Entry 6IFU (electron microscopy, 3.05 A resolution); this record covers chains E and J of the 10 polymer chains in the assembly.

== Chain E ==
Name: Type III-A CRISPR-associated RAMP protein Csm3
Source organism: Streptococcus thermophilus ND03
Reference sequence: A0A2U2M035 (A0A2U2M035_STRTR); numbering as in UniProt (aligned over 1-220)
Amino-acid sequence (220 residues; each row starts with the number of its first residue):
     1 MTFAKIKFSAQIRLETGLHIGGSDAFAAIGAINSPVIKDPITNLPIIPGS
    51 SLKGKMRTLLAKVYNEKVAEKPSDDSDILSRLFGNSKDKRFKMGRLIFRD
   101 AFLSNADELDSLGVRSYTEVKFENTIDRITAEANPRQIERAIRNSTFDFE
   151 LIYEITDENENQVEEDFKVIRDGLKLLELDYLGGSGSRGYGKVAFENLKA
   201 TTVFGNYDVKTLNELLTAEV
Unresolved in the structure: 1, 218-220
Sequence notes: engineered mutation Asn33 (Asp in A0A2U2M035)
From the paper describing this entry:
  - binding site for crRNA: Pro135, Arg136

== Chain J ==
Molecule: CTR2
Sequence (50 nucleotides; each row starts with the number of its first residue):
     1 GGUAGGAAUGGGUAAUUAUAGCGAGCUAGAAAGCCAAAGGAAGUUUUGUC
Unresolved in the structure: 1-6, 35-50

== Chain E / chain J interface ==
Contacting residue pairs - 20 pairs, chain E then chain J:
  Asp24(E) - A28(J)  hydrogen bond to the base
  Asp24(E) - G29(J)  base contact
  Ala28(E) - A24(J)  phosphate contact
  Ile29(E) - G23(J)  hydrogen bond to the sugar
  Ile29(E) - A24(J)  phosphate contact
  Asn33(E) - A24(J)  phosphate contact
  Ser86(E) - A32(J)  base contact
  Ser86(E) - G33(J)  sugar contact
  Lys87(E) - A32(J)  hydrogen bond to the sugar
  Ala133(E) - G21(J)  base contact
  Ala133(E) - C22(J)  hydrogen bond to the sugar
  Asn134(E) - C22(J)  sugar contact
  Asn134(E) - G23(J)  sugar contact
  Asn134(E) - A24(J)  hydrogen bond to the sugar
  Asn134(E) - G25(J)  sugar contact
  Pro135(E) - C22(J)  base contact
  Pro135(E) - G23(J)  sugar contact
  Pro135(E) - A24(J)  sugar contact
  Arg136(E) - A24(J)  base contact
  Gln137(E) - G23(J)  base contact

== In short ==
Chain E and chain J form an interface of 11 and 9 residues respectively, with 5 hydrogen bonds. Polar contacts
include Asp24(E)-A28(J), Ile29(E)-G23(J) and Lys87(E)-A32(J). From the paper: a binding site for crRNA at
Pro135(E) and Arg136(E).
Here chain E is Type III-A CRISPR-associated RAMP protein Csm3 (Streptococcus thermophilus ND03) and chain J
is CTR2. Entry 6IFU (Cryo-EM structure of type III-A Csm-CTR2-dsDNA complex) was determined by electron
microscopy, deposited together with 6IFK, 6IFL, 6IFN, 6IFR, 6IFY, 6IFZ and 6IG0.
